1VQN - chains 0 and C of the 33 polymer chains in the assembly; structure by X-ray diffraction, 2.40 A resolution.

# Chain 0
Molecule: 23S ribosomal RNA
From: Haloarcula marismortui
Sequence (2922 nucleotides; row label = number of the first residue in the row):
     2 UUGGCUACUA UGCCAGCUGG UGGAUUGCUC GGCUCAGGCG CUGAUGAAGG ACGUGCCAAG
    62 CUGCGAUAAG CCAUGGGGAG CCGCACGGAG GCGAAGAACC AUGGAUUUCC GAAUGAGAAU
   122 CUCUCUAACA AUUGCUUCGC GCAAUGAGGA ACCCCGAGAA CUGAAACAUC UCAGUAUCGG
   182 GAGGAACAGA AAACGCAAUG UGAUGUCGUU AGUAACCGCG AGUGAACGCG AUACAGCCCA
   242 AACCGAAGCC CUCACGGGCA AUGUGGUGUC AGGGCUACCU CUCAUCAGCC GACCGUCUCG
   302 ACGAAGUCUC UUGGAACAGA GCGUGAUACA GGGUGACAAC CCCGUACUCG AGACCAGUAC
   362 GACGUGCGGU AGUGCCAGAG UAGCGGGGGU UGGAUAUCCC UCGCGAAUAA CGCAGGCAUC
   422 GACUGCGAAG GCUAAACACA ACCUGAGACC GAUAGUGAAC AAGUAGUGUG AACGAACGCU
   482 GCAAAGUACC CUCAGAAGGG AGGCGAAAUA GAGCAUGAAA UCAGUUGGCG AUCGAGCGAC
   542 AGGGCAUACA AGGUCCCUCG ACGAAUGACC GACGCGCGAG CGUCCAGUAA GACUCACGGG
   602 AAGCCGAUGU UCUGUCGUAC GUUUUGAAAA ACGAGCCAGG GAGUGUGUCU GCAUGGCAAG
   662 UCUAACCGGA GUAUCCGGGG AGGCACAGGG AAACCGACAU GGCCGCAGGG CUUUGCCCGA
   722 GGGCCGCCGU CUUCAAGGGC GGGGAGCCAU GUGGACACGA CCCGAAUCCG GACGAUCUAC
   782 GCAUGGACAA GAUGAAGCGU GCCGAAAGGC ACGUGGAAGU CUGUUAGAGU UGGUGUCCUA
   842 CAAUACCCUC UCGUGAUCUA UGUGUAGGGG UGAAAGGCCC AUCGAGUCCG GCAACAGCUG
   902 GUUCCAAUCG AAACAUGUCG AAGCAUGACC UCCGCCGAGG UAGUCUGUGA GGUAGAGCGA
   962 CCGAUUGGUG UGUCCGCCUC CGAGAGGAGU CGGCACACCU GUCAAACUCC AAACUUACAG
  1022 ACGCCGUUUG ACGCGGGGAU UCCGGUGCGC GGGGUAAGCC UGUGUACCAG GAGGGGAACA
  1082 ACCCAGAGAU AGGUUAAGGU CCCCAAGUGU GGAUUAAGUG UAAUCCUCUG AAGGUGGUCU
  1142 CGAGCCCUAG ACAGCCGGGA GGUGAGCUUA GAAGCAGCUA CCCUCUAAGA AAAGCGUAAC
  1202 AGCUUACCGG CCGAGGUUUG AGGCGCCCAA AAUGAUCGGG ACUCAAAUCC ACCACCGAGA
  1262 CCUGUCCGUA CCACUCAUAC UGGUAAUCGA GUAGAUUGGC GCUCUAAUUG GAUGGAAGUA
  1322 GGGGUGAAAA CUCCUAUGGA CCGAUUAGUG ACGAAAAUCC UGGCCAUAGU AGCAGCGAUA
  1382 GUCGGGUGAG AACCCCGACG GCCUAAUGGA UAAGGGUUCC UCAGCACUGC UGAUCAGCUG
  1442 AGGGUUAGCC GGUCCUAAGU CAUACCGCAA CUCGACUAUG ACGAAAUGGG AAACGGGUUA
  1502 AUAUUCCCGU GCCACUAUGC AGUGAAAGUU GACGCCCUGG GGUCGAUCAC GCUGGGCAUU
  1562 CGCCCAGUCG AACCGUCCAA CUCCGUGGAA GCCGUAAUGG CAGGAAGCGG ACGAACGGCG
  1622 GCAUAGGGAA ACGUGAUUCA ACCUGGGGCC CAUGAAAAGA CGAGCAUAGU GUCCGUACCG
  1682 AGAACCGACA CAGGUGUCCA UGGCGGCGAA AGCCAAGGCC UGUCGGGAGC AACCAACGUU
  1742 AGGGAAUUCG GCAAGUUAGU CCCGUACCUU CGGAAGAAGG GAUGCCUGCU CCGGAACGGA
  1802 GCAGGUCGCA GUGACUCGGA AGCUCGGACU GUCUAGUAAC AACAUAGGUG ACCGCAAAUC
  1862 CGCAAGGACU CGUACGGUCA CUGAAUCCUG CCCAGUGCAG GUAUCUGAAC ACCUCGUACA
  1922 AGAGGACGAA GGACCUGUCA ACGGCGGGGG UAACUAUGAC CCUCUUAAGG UAGCGUAGUA
  1982 CCUUGCCGCA UCAGUAGCGG CUUGCAUGAA UGGAUUAACC AGAGCUUCAC UGUCCCAACG
  2042 UUGGGCCCGG UGAACUGUAC AUUCCAGUGC GGAGUCUGGA GACACCCAGG GGGAAGCGAA
  2102 GACCCUAUGG AGCUUUACUG CAGGCUGUCG CUGAGACGUG GUCGCCGAUG UGCAGCAUAG
  2162 GUAGGAGACA CUACACAGGU ACCCGCGCUA GCGGGCCACC GAGUCAACAG UGAAAUACUA
  2222 CCCGUCGGUG ACUGCGACUC UCACUCCGGG AGGAGGACAC CGAUAGCCGG GCAGUUUGAC
  2282 UGGGGCGGUA CGCGCUCGAA AAGAUAUCGA GCGCGCCCUA UGGCUAUCUC AGCCGGGACA
  2342 GAGACCCGGC GAAGAGUGCA AGAGCAAAAG AUAGCUUGAC AGUGUUCUUC CCAACGAGGA
  2402 ACGCUGACGC GAAAGCGUGG UCUAGCGAAC CAAUUAGCCU GCUUGAUGCG GGCAAUUGAU
  2462 GACAGAAAAG CUACCCUAGG GAUAACAGAG UCGUCACUCG CAAGAGCACA UAUCGACCGA
  2522 GUGGCUUGCU ACCUCGAUGU CGGUUCCCUC CAUCCUGCCC GUGCAGAAGC GGGCAAGGGU
  2582 GAGGUUGUUC GCCUAUUAAA GGAGGUCGUG AGCUGGGUUU AGACCGUCGU GAGACAGGUC
  2642 GGCUGCUAUC UACUGGGUGU GUAAUGGUGU CUGACAAGAA CGACCGUAUA GUACGAGAGG
  2702 AACUACGGUU GGUGGCCACU GGUGUACCGG UUGUUCGAGA GAGCACGUGC CGGGUAGCCA
  2762 CGCCACACGG GGUAAGAGCU GAACGCAUCU AAGCUCGAAA CCCACUUGGA AAAGAGACAC
  2822 CGCCGAGGUC CCGCGUACAA GACGCGGUCG AUAGACUCGG GGUGUGCGCG UCGAGGUAAC
  2882 GAGACGUUAA GCCCACGAGC ACUAACAGAC CAAAGCCAUC AU
Unresolved in the structure: 2-9, 126-127, 715, 971-998, 1560, 1952-1963, 2137-2236, 2339-2343, 2665-2666, 2915-2923
Modified positions: 1MA (6-hydro-1-methyladenosine-5'-monophosphate) at position 628, OMU (o2'-methyluridine 5'-monophosphate) at position 2587, OMG (o2'-methylguanosine-5'-monophosphate) at position 2588, UR3 (3-methyluridine-5'-monophoshate) at position 2619, PSU (pseudouridine-5'-monophosphate) at position 2621
Ion coordination: Na+ site 1: U12 (together with Sr2+) (shared with 1 residue of chain R); Mg2+ site 1 near G28 (its only coordinating residue here); Sr2+ site 1: G33, C34, U457; Na+ site 2: C40, C443; Na+ site 3: G56, A59, G61; Na+ site 4: G66, U107, U108; Sr2+ site 2: G84, C85 (shared with 1 residue of chain T); Sr2+ site 3: C85, A86, C87 (shared with 1 residue of chain T); Mg2+ site 2: U115, G118; Na+ site 5: C130, U146; Na+ site 6: C141, G142; Sr2+ site 4: G147, A183 (shared with 1 residue of chain M); 79 more Mg2+ sites not listed; 2 more K+ sites not listed; 57 more Na+ sites not listed; 86 more Sr2+ sites not listed

# Chain C
Protein: 50S ribosomal protein L4E
From: Haloarcula marismortui
UniProtKB: P12735 (RL4_HALMA); numbering as in UniProt (aligned over 1-246)
Amino-acid sequence (246 residues; row label = number of the first residue in the row):
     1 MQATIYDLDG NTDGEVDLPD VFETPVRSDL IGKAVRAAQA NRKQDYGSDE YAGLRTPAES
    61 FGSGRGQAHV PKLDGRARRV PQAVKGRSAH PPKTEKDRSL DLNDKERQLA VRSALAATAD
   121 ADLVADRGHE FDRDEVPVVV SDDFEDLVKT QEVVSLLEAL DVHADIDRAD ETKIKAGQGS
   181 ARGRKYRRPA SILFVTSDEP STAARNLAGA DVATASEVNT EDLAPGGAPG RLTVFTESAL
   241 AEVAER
Ion coordination: Na+ site 1: Asp45, Thr94, Lys96; Na+ site 2: Arg55 (shared with G464(0), G475(0) of chain 0)

# Interface between chain 0 and chain C
Contacting residue pairs (223):
  C29(0) - Gln178(C)  phosphate contact
  U30(0) - Ala181(C)  phosphate contact
  C34(0) - Gly47(C)  hydrogen bond to the sugar
  C34(0) - Ser48(C)  sugar contact
  C34(0) - Asp49(C)  hydrogen bond to the phosphate
  U35(0) - Asp45(C)  hydrogen bond to the sugar
  U35(0) - Tyr46(C)  sugar contact
  U35(0) - Gly47(C)  sugar contact
  U35(0) - Asp49(C)  phosphate contact
  U35(0) - Thr94(C)  hydrogen bond to the phosphate
  C36(0) - Gln44(C)  base contact
  C36(0) - Asp45(C)  sugar contact
  G326(0) - Gln151(C)  phosphate contact
  G326(0) - Asn206(C)  base contact
  A327(0) - Lys149(C)  salt bridge to the phosphate
  A327(0) - Thr150(C)  sugar contact
  A327(0) - Gln151(C)  hydrogen bond to the base
  A327(0) - Asn206(C)  hydrogen bond to the base
  U328(0) - Val148(C)  sugar contact
  U328(0) - Lys149(C)  salt bridge to the phosphate
  U328(0) - Thr150(C)  hydrogen bond to the phosphate
  U328(0) - Thr202(C)  sugar contact
  U328(0) - Arg205(C)  phosphate contact
  A329(0) - Arg205(C)  salt bridge to the phosphate
  A329(0) - Asn206(C)  phosphate contact
  C330(0) - Asp170(C)  base contact
  C330(0) - Arg188(C)  base contact
  C330(0) - Asn206(C)  hydrogen bond to the base
  G332(0) - Tyr186(C)  phosphate contact
  G333(0) - Lys185(C)  phosphate contact
  G333(0) - Tyr186(C)  phosphate contact
  C338(0) - Ile174(C)  sugar contact
  A339(0) - Ile174(C)  phosphate contact
  A339(0) - Lys185(C)  salt bridge to the phosphate
  A339(0) - Tyr186(C)  hydrogen bond to the phosphate
  A347(0) - Arg205(C)  hydrogen bond to the sugar
  A447(0) - Gln44(C)  hydrogen bond to the sugar
  G448(0) - Gln44(C)  hydrogen bond to the sugar
  G448(0) - Arg184(C)  hydrogen bond to the sugar
  A449(0) - Ala40(C)  base contact
  A449(0) - Lys43(C)  base contact
  A449(0) - Gln44(C)  hydrogen bond to the phosphate
  A449(0) - Arg184(C)  sugar contact
  C450(0) - Tyr46(C)  sugar contact
  C450(0) - Arg182(C)  salt bridge to the phosphate
  C450(0) - Arg184(C)  salt bridge to the phosphate
  C451(0) - Arg182(C)  salt bridge to the phosphate
  G452(0) - Gln178(C)  hydrogen bond to the sugar
  G452(0) - Ala181(C)  base contact
  G452(0) - Arg182(C)  hydrogen bond to the base
  U454(0) - Val84(C)  base contact
  A455(0) - Val84(C)  phosphate contact
  A455(0) - Lys85(C)  hydrogen bond to the phosphate
  U457(0) - Ser48(C)  phosphate contact
  U457(0) - Asp49(C)  hydrogen bond to the phosphate
  U457(0) - Ala52(C)  phosphate contact
  U457(0) - Arg55(C)  hydrogen bond to the phosphate
  G458(0) - Tyr51(C)  phosphate contact
  G458(0) - Ala52(C)  phosphate contact
  G458(0) - Gly53(C)  hydrogen bond to the phosphate
  G458(0) - Arg55(C)  salt bridge to the phosphate
  G458(0) - Lys85(C)  hydrogen bond to the phosphate
  A459(0) - Lys85(C)  salt bridge to the phosphate
  C474(0) - Pro57(C)  phosphate contact
  C474(0) - Leu73(C)  phosphate contact
  C474(0) - Asp74(C)  hydrogen bond to the sugar
  G475(0) - Thr56(C)  hydrogen bond to the phosphate
  G475(0) - Pro57(C)  phosphate contact
  G475(0) - Leu73(C)  phosphate contact
  G475(0) - Asp74(C)  sugar contact
  A476(0) - Arg78(C)  salt bridge to the phosphate
  A477(0) - Lys85(C)  salt bridge to the phosphate
  G640(0) - Val84(C)  base contact
  G641(0) - Gln82(C)  hydrogen bond to the base
  G642(0) - Pro81(C)  sugar contact
  G642(0) - Gln82(C)  sugar contact
  A643(0) - Ala89(C)  sugar contact
  A643(0) - His90(C)  phosphate contact
  G644(0) - His90(C)  phosphate contact
  U645(0) - His90(C)  sugar contact
  U645(0) - Lys93(C)  hydrogen bond to the base
  G646(0) - Lys93(C)  sugar contact
  G646(0) - Glu95(C)  sugar contact
  G646(0) - Lys96(C)  phosphate contact
  U647(0) - Glu95(C)  sugar contact
  U647(0) - Lys96(C)  phosphate contact
  U647(0) - Asp97(C)  hydrogen bond to the phosphate
  G656(0) - Arg27(C)  phosphate contact
  G656(0) - Leu30(C)  sugar contact
  G656(0) - Asn103(C)  base contact
  G656(0) - Glu106(C)  hydrogen bond to the base
  G657(0) - Arg27(C)  salt bridge to the phosphate
  G657(0) - Asn103(C)  base contact
  G657(0) - Lys105(C)  sugar contact
  G657(0) - Glu106(C)  sugar contact
  G657(0) - Leu109(C)  phosphate contact
  C658(0) - Lys105(C)  hydrogen bond to the sugar
  C658(0) - Leu109(C)  phosphate contact
  U662(0) - Lys105(C)  salt bridge to the phosphate
  C663(0) - Asn103(C)  phosphate contact
  C663(0) - Lys105(C)  salt bridge to the phosphate
  U664(0) - Asn103(C)  phosphate contact
  U664(0) - Asp104(C)  hydrogen bond to the phosphate
  G670(0) - Glu217(C)  hydrogen bond to the base
  A671(0) - Glu217(C)  hydrogen bond to the sugar
  G672(0) - Pro200(C)  base contact
  G672(0) - Ala213(C)  base contact
  G672(0) - Thr214(C)  hydrogen bond to the base
  G672(0) - Glu217(C)  base contact
  G672(0) - Val218(C)  hydrogen bond to the base
  G672(0) - Asn219(C)  base contact
  G672(0) - Asp222(C)  hydrogen bond to the base
  A674(0) - Gln44(C)  hydrogen bond to the base
  U675(0) - Ala38(C)  hydrogen bond to the sugar
  U675(0) - Asn41(C)  sugar contact
  U675(0) - Arg42(C)  hydrogen bond to the sugar
  C676(0) - Ala38(C)  phosphate contact
  C676(0) - Asn41(C)  hydrogen bond to the phosphate
  C676(0) - Glu217(C)  sugar contact
  C676(0) - Asn219(C)  hydrogen bond to the sugar
  C677(0) - Arg107(C)  salt bridge to the phosphate
  C677(0) - Ser216(C)  hydrogen bond to the sugar
  C677(0) - Glu217(C)  sugar contact
  C677(0) - Arg246(C)  sugar contact
  G678(0) - Arg107(C)  salt bridge to the phosphate
  G678(0) - Gln108(C)  hydrogen bond to the phosphate
  G678(0) - Arg246(C)  salt bridge to the phosphate
  C749(0) - Asn103(C)  hydrogen bond to the sugar
  A750(0) - Lys33(C)  sugar contact
  A750(0) - Asp101(C)  hydrogen bond to the sugar
  A750(0) - Asn103(C)  sugar contact
  U751(0) - Leu100(C)  phosphate contact
  U751(0) - Asp101(C)  hydrogen bond to the phosphate
  G752(0) - Leu100(C)  phosphate contact
  C762(0) - His90(C)  hydrogen bond to the sugar
  C763(0) - Pro81(C)  phosphate contact
  C763(0) - Arg87(C)  phosphate contact
  C763(0) - His90(C)  phosphate contact
  C764(0) - Val80(C)  phosphate contact
  C764(0) - Pro81(C)  sugar contact
  C764(0) - Gln82(C)  hydrogen bond to the sugar
  C764(0) - Arg87(C)  salt bridge to the phosphate
  G765(0) - Ser60(C)  phosphate contact
  G765(0) - His69(C)  hydrogen bond to the sugar
  G765(0) - Pro71(C)  phosphate contact
  G765(0) - Val80(C)  phosphate contact
  A766(0) - Ser60(C)  hydrogen bond to the phosphate
  A766(0) - Gly62(C)  phosphate contact
  A766(0) - His69(C)  phosphate contact
  C890(0) - Pro57(C)  phosphate contact
  G891(0) - Pro57(C)  phosphate contact
  A894(0) - Leu54(C)  base contact
  A894(0) - Arg87(C)  hydrogen bond to the base
  C1305(0) - Gly177(C)  phosphate contact
  C1305(0) - Gln178(C)  hydrogen bond to the phosphate
  C1305(0) - Gly179(C)  phosphate contact
  C1305(0) - Arg184(C)  hydrogen bond to the phosphate
  U1306(0) - Lys43(C)  sugar contact
  U1306(0) - Lys175(C)  salt bridge to the phosphate
  U1306(0) - Gly179(C)  phosphate contact
  U1306(0) - Arg184(C)  salt bridge to the phosphate
  A1307(0) - Gln39(C)  hydrogen bond to the sugar
  A1307(0) - Lys175(C)  salt bridge to the phosphate
  A1307(0) - Gly226(C)  sugar contact
  A1308(0) - Arg127(C)  hydrogen bond to the phosphate
  A1308(0) - Arg187(C)  salt bridge to the phosphate
  A1308(0) - Pro225(C)  hydrogen bond to the sugar
  A1308(0) - Gly226(C)  sugar contact
  A1308(0) - Ala228(C)  sugar contact
  U1309(0) - Arg127(C)  salt bridge to the phosphate
  U1309(0) - Arg168(C)  salt bridge to the phosphate
  U1309(0) - Arg187(C)  salt bridge to the phosphate
  U1309(0) - Pro189(C)  phosphate contact
  U1309(0) - Ala190(C)  hydrogen bond to the phosphate
  U1310(0) - Gly128(C)  phosphate contact
  U1310(0) - Arg168(C)  salt bridge to the phosphate
  U1310(0) - Lys173(C)  base contact
  U1310(0) - Arg187(C)  base contact
  G1311(0) - Lys173(C)  base contact
  C1342(0) - Ile174(C)  base contact
  C1343(0) - Ile174(C)  hydrogen bond to the base
  C1343(0) - Lys175(C)  phosphate contact
  C1343(0) - Ala176(C)  phosphate contact
  C1343(0) - Gly177(C)  hydrogen bond to the phosphate
  G1344(0) - Lys173(C)  hydrogen bond to the base
  G1344(0) - Ala176(C)  phosphate contact
  A1348(0) - Arg36(C)  hydrogen bond to the sugar
  G1349(0) - Arg36(C)  salt bridge to the phosphate
  G1351(0) - Lys96(C)  salt bridge to the phosphate
  A1352(0) - Tyr46(C)  hydrogen bond to the phosphate
  A1352(0) - Ser48(C)  base contact
  A1352(0) - Ser88(C)  hydrogen bond to the base
  A1352(0) - His90(C)  sugar contact
  A1352(0) - Pro91(C)  sugar contact
  A1352(0) - Pro92(C)  base contact
  A1358(0) - Gln82(C)  base contact
  U1359(0) - Ser63(C)  hydrogen bond to the base
  U1359(0) - Gly66(C)  base contact
  U1359(0) - Gln67(C)  hydrogen bond to the base
  U1359(0) - Ala68(C)  base contact
  U1359(0) - His69(C)  hydrogen bond to the base
  C1360(0) - Ala68(C)  phosphate contact
  C1360(0) - Val70(C)  sugar contact
  C1360(0) - Gln82(C)  hydrogen bond to the sugar
  C1361(0) - Ala68(C)  phosphate contact
  C1361(0) - Val70(C)  sugar contact
  C1361(0) - Ala77(C)  phosphate contact
  C1361(0) - Gln82(C)  sugar contact
  C1361(0) - Ala83(C)  sugar contact
  C1361(0) - Val84(C)  hydrogen bond to the sugar
  U1362(0) - Arg76(C)  hydrogen bond to the phosphate
  U1362(0) - Ala77(C)  hydrogen bond to the phosphate
  U1362(0) - Val84(C)  sugar contact
  G1363(0) - Arg76(C)  salt bridge to the phosphate
  A2100(0) - Gly64(C)  hydrogen bond to the phosphate
  A2100(0) - Arg65(C)  phosphate contact
  A2100(0) - Gly66(C)  phosphate contact
  A2101(0) - Ser63(C)  sugar contact
  A2101(0) - Gly64(C)  hydrogen bond to the phosphate
  A2101(0) - Arg65(C)  hydrogen bond to the phosphate
  A2101(0) - Gly66(C)  hydrogen bond to the phosphate
  A2101(0) - Gln67(C)  phosphate contact
  A2479(0) - Ser63(C)  phosphate contact
Interface residues without a listed pair, chain 0 (94 interface residues in all): G456, G467, G680, G760, A761, A767, A1345
Interface residues without a listed pair, chain C (117 interface residues in all): Asp29, Ala37, Lys72, Gly75, Leu102, Val111, Val154, Thr172, Gly183, Ala203, Leu207, Ala208, Val212

# In short
Chain 0 and chain C form an interface of 94 and 117 residues respectively; the contacts include 72 hydrogen
bonds and 29 salt bridges. Among the polar pairs are A327(0)-Gln151(C), A327(0)-Asn206(C) and
C330(0)-Asn206(C). G33(0), C34(0) and U457(0) coordinate Sr2+ site 1.
Here chain 0 is 23S ribosomal RNA and chain C is 50S ribosomal protein L4E, both from Haloarcula marismortui.
Entry 1VQN (The structure of CC-HPMN AND CCA-PHE-CAP-BIO bound to the large ribosomal subunit of haloarcula
marismortui) was determined by X-ray diffraction, deposited together with 1VQ6 and 1VQ7.
